PDB entry 9NEZ | electron microscopy, 3.47 A resolution | chains F and G of the 8 polymer chains in the assembly

Chain F:
Protein: Sulfhydrogenase 1 subunit beta
Source organism: Pyrococcus furiosus
Notes: EC 1.12.98.4
UniProt: Q8U2E5 (HYD1B_PYRFU); numbering as in UniProt (aligned over 1-367)
Sequence (367 residues; row label = number of the first residue in the row):
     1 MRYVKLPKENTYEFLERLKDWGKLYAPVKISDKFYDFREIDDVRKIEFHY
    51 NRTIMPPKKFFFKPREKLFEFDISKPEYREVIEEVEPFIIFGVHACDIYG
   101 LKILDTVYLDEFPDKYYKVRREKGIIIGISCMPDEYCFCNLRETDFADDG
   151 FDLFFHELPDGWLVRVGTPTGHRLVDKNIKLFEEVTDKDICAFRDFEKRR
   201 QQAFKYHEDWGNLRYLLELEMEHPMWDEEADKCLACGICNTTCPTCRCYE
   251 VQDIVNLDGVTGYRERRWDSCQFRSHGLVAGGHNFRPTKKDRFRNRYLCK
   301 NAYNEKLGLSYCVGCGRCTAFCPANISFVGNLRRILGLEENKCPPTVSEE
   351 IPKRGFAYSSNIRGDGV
Unresolved in the structure: 344-367
Metal / ion sites: 4Fe-4S cluster Fe site 1: Cys96, Cys131, Cys137, Cys139; 4Fe-4S cluster Fe site 2: Cys233, Cys236, Cys239, Cys322; 4Fe-4S cluster Fe site 3: Cys243, Cys312, Cys315, Cys318; 4Fe-4S cluster Fe site 4: Cys246, Cys248, Cys271, Cys299
Small-molecule neighbours:
  - FAD (flavin-adenine dinucleotide): Leu278, Val279, Ala280
  - 4Fe-4S cluster (SF4), molecule 1: Asn51, His94, Ala95, Cys96, Cys131, Pro133, Cys137, Phe138, Cys139, Thr144, Phe204, Gly314, Cys315
  - 4Fe-4S cluster (SF4), molecule 2: Phe138, Cys239, Cys243, Pro244, Thr245, Arg296, Lys300, Cys312, Val313, Gly314, Cys315, Gly316, Arg317, Cys318, Phe328
  - 4Fe-4S cluster (SF4), molecule 3: Cys233, Leu234, Ala235, Cys236, Gly237, Ile238, Cys239, Gln272, Phe293, Cys322, Pro323, Ala324
  - 4Fe-4S cluster (SF4), molecule 4: Asn240, Thr245, Cys246, Arg247, Cys248, Asp269, Ser270, Cys271, His276, Asn295, Arg296, Cys299, Lys300

Chain G:
Protein: Sulfhydrogenase 1 subunit gamma
Source organism: Pyrococcus furiosus
Notes: EC 1.12.98.4
UniProt: Q8U2E4 (HYD1G_PYRFU); residue numbers follow UniProt; this construct covers 1-292
Sequence (292 residues; each row starts with the number of its first residue):
     1 MMLPKEIMMPNDNPYALHRVKVLKVYSLTETEKLFLFRFEDPELAEKWTF
    51 KPGQFVQLTIPGVGEVPISICSSPMRKGFFELCIRKAGRVTTVVHRLKPG
   101 DTVLVRGPYGNGFPVDEWEGMDLLLIAAGLGTAPLRSVFLYAMDNRWKYG
   151 NITFINTARYGKDLLFYKELEAMKDLAEAENVKIIQSVTRDPNWPGLKGR
   201 PQQFIVEANTNPKNTAVAICGPPRMYKSVFEALINYGYRPENIFVTLERR
   251 MKCGIGKCGHCNVGTSTSWKYICKDGPVFTYFDIVSTPGLLD
Unresolved in the structure: 1-10, 292
Metal / ion sites: 2Fe-2S cluster Fe: Cys253, Cys258, Cys261, Cys273
Small-molecule neighbours:
  - FAD (flavin-adenine dinucleotide): Phe55, Glu65, Val66, Pro67, Ile68, Ser69, Cys83, Ile84, Arg85, Ala87, Gly88, Arg89, Val90, Thr91, Leu130, Ala133, Glu248, Arg249, Arg250, Met251, Lys252
  - 2Fe-2S cluster (FES): Met251, Cys253, Gly254, Ile255, Gly256, Lys257, Cys258, Gly259, His260, Cys261, Tyr271, Cys273
Curated features (UniProtKB/Swiss-Prot):
  - binding site ([2Fe-2S] cluster): Cys253, Cys258, Cys261, Cys273

Chain F / chain G interface:
Residue-residue contacts - 71 pairs, chain F then chain G:
  Phe69(F) - Asn13(G)
  Phe69(F) - Tyr15(G)  hydrophobic
  Phe71(F) - Gly62(G)
  Ile73(F) - Pro61(G)
  Ile73(F) - Gly62(G)
  Lys75(F) - Glu40(G)  salt bridge
  Pro76(F) - Arg19(G)
  Pro76(F) - Pro61(G)  hydrophobic
  Pro76(F) - Thr102(G)
  Pro76(F) - Leu104(G)  hydrophobic
  Tyr78(F) - Thr59(G)
  Tyr78(F) - Ile60(G)
  Tyr78(F) - Pro61(G)
  Tyr78(F) - Gly62(G)  hydrogen bond (side chain-backbone)
  Tyr78(F) - Leu104(G)  hydrophobic
  Glu80(F) - Asn13(G)  hydrogen bond
  Val107(F) - Lys257(G)  hydrogen bond (backbone-side chain)
  Tyr108(F) - Lys257(G)
  Asp110(F) - Lys274(G)  salt bridge
  Glu111(F) - Lys274(G)
  Phe112(F) - Lys257(G)
  Pro113(F) - Asp12(G)
  Pro113(F) - Pro14(G)
  Asp114(F) - Pro14(G)
  Asp114(F) - Tyr15(G)
  Lys115(F) - Asp12(G)  salt bridge
  Lys115(F) - Asn13(G)
  Lys115(F) - Pro14(G)
  Lys118(F) - Asp12(G)  salt bridge
  Arg214(F) - Ser266(G)
  Arg214(F) - Thr267(G)
  Tyr215(F) - Thr267(G)
  Leu217(F) - Ser266(G)
  Glu218(F) - Thr265(G)  hydrogen bond
  Glu218(F) - Thr267(G)  hydrogen bond
  Glu218(F) - Pro288(G)
  Met221(F) - Thr265(G)
  Arg247(F) - Lys257(G)
  Arg247(F) - Tyr271(G)  hydrogen bond
  Cys248(F) - Cys258(G)
  Cys248(F) - Gly259(G)
  Tyr249(F) - Tyr15(G)  hydrogen bond
  Tyr249(F) - Cys253(G)
  Tyr249(F) - Lys257(G)
  Tyr249(F) - Cys258(G)  hydrogen bond (backbone-backbone)
  Tyr249(F) - His260(G)  hydrogen bond (backbone-side chain)
  Glu250(F) - Lys252(G)
  Glu250(F) - His260(G)  salt bridge
  Val251(F) - Lys252(G)
  Asp253(F) - Gly62(G)
  Asp253(F) - Val63(G)
  Asp253(F) - Gly64(G)
  Val255(F) - Gly62(G)
  Arg264(F) - Thr59(G)
  Arg264(F) - Glu65(G)  salt bridge
  Arg266(F) - Tyr15(G)
  Ser275(F) - Arg250(G)  hydrogen bond (backbone-side chain)
  His276(F) - Arg250(G)
  His276(F) - Gly259(G)
  His276(F) - His260(G)  hydrogen bond (backbone-side chain)
  Leu278(F) - Arg250(G)  hydrogen bond (backbone-side chain)
  Phe285(F) - Glu248(G)
  Phe285(F) - Arg249(G)
  Arg286(F) - Asn262(G)
  Asn295(F) - Asn262(G)  hydrogen bond
  Asn295(F) - Trp269(G)
  Leu298(F) - Ser266(G)  hydrogen bond (backbone-side chain)
  Leu298(F) - Trp269(G)  hydrophobic
  Cys299(F) - Trp269(G)  hydrophobic
  Cys299(F) - Tyr271(G)
  Asn301(F) - Ser266(G)
Interface residues without a listed pair, chain F (45 interface residues in all): Tyr116, Gly277, Val279, Ala280, Ala302, Tyr303
Interface residues without a listed pair, chain G (37 interface residues in all): Leu17, Ala87, Ile255, Gly256, Ser286

Overview:
45 residues of chain F face 37 of chain G across their interface, with 14 hydrogen bonds and 6 salt bridges.
Among the polar pairs are Lys75(F)-Glu40(G), Asp110(F)-Lys274(G) and Lys115(F)-Asp12(G). Flavin-adenine
dinucleotide is bound between chain F and chain G.
Chain F is Sulfhydrogenase 1 subunit beta and chain G is Sulfhydrogenase 1 subunit gamma, both from Pyrococcus
furiosus; the structure, Structure of the Pyrococcus furiosus SHI complex, was determined by electron
microscopy (same publication as 9E15, 9E1J and 9NF0).
